Entry 2NO6 (X-ray diffraction, 1.90 A resolution); this record covers chains A and B.

Chain A (and B):
Protein: deoxycytidine kinase
Organism: Homo sapiens
Notes: EC 2.7.1.74; chain B of this document is another copy of the same molecule, construct and numbering; everything in this record applies to it too
UniProtKB: P27707 (DCK_HUMAN); residue numbers follow UniProt; this construct covers 1-260
Sequence (280 residues; each row starts with the number of its first residue; numbers below 1 keep their minus sign (Met-19 is residue -19)):
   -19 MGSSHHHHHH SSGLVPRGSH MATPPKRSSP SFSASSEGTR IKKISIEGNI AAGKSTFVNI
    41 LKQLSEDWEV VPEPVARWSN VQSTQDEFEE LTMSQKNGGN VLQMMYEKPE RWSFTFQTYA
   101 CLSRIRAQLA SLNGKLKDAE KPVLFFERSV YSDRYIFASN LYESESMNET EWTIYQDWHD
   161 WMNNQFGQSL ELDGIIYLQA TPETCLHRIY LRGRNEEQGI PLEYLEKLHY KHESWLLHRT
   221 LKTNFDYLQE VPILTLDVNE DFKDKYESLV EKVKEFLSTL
Not modelled in the structure: -19 to 18 (chain B: -19 to 19, 63-77, 117, 167-168, 244)
Sequence notes: cloning artifact (-19 to 0); engineered mutation Ser9 (Cys in P27707), Ser45 (Cys in P27707), Ser59 (Cys in P27707), Ser146 (Cys in P27707)
Swiss-Prot annotation at these positions:
  - active site: Glu127 (Proton acceptor)
  - binding site (ATP): Gly28 to Thr36, Arg188 to Arg192, Glu240 to Phe242
  - binding site (substrate): Glu53, Tyr86, Gln97, Arg128, Asp133, Glu197
  - modified residue: Ser11 (Phosphoserine), Ser15 (Phosphoserine), Thr72 (Phosphothreonine), Ser74 (Phosphoserine)
  - mutagenesis: Ser74 (S74A: 4.5-fold increase in Km), Ala100 (A100V: Strongly increased catalytic efficiency towards deoxycytidine; when associated with M-104 and A-133), Arg104 (R104L: Strongly increased catalytic efficiency towards deoxythymidine; when associated with A-133; R104M: Strongly increased catalytic efficiency towards deoxycytidine ...), Asp133 (D133A: Strongly increased catalytic efficiency towards deoxycytidine; when associated with V-100 and M-104. Strongly increased catalytic efficiency towards deoxythymidine; when associated with L-104)
Residues lining bound ligands:
  - ADP (adenosine-5'-diphosphate): Asn29, Ile30, Ala31, Ala32, Gly33, Lys34, Ser35, Thr36, Arg188, Leu191, Arg192, Val238, Glu240, Asp241, Phe242
  - emtriva (ETV; 4-amino-5-fluoro-1-[(2R,5S)-2-(hydroxymethyl)-1,3-oxathiolan-5-yl]pyrimidin-2(1h)-one): Ile30, Glu53, Val55, Trp58, Leu82, Met85, Tyr86, Phe96, Gln97, Ala100, Arg104, Arg128, Asp133, Phe137, Arg194, Glu197, Tyr204

Chain A / chain B interface:
Contacting residue pairs - 49 pairs, chain A then chain B:
  Arg57(A) - Asp157(B)  salt bridge
  Val61(A) - Thr153(B)
  Val61(A) - Ile154(B)  hydrophobic
  Gln62(A) - Thr153(B)
  Gln62(A) - Asp157(B)
  Ser63(A) - Thr153(B)
  Ser63(A) - Asp157(B)
  Thr64(A) - Asp160(B)
  Gly79(A) - Thr150(B)
  Val81(A) - Ile154(B)  hydrophobic
  Glu90(A) - Arg91(B)  hydrogen bond (backbone-side chain)
  Arg91(A) - Glu90(B)  hydrogen bond (side chain-backbone)
  Arg91(A) - Arg91(B)
  Arg91(A) - Glu151(B)  salt bridge
  Trp92(A) - Asn148(B)
  Trp92(A) - Glu151(B)
  Phe94(A) - Thr95(B)
  Thr95(A) - Phe94(B)
  Thr95(A) - Ile154(B)
  Tyr99(A) - Ile154(B)  hydrophobic
  Tyr99(A) - Asp157(B)  hydrogen bond
  Leu102(A) - Trp161(B)  hydrophobic
  Ile105(A) - Trp161(B)  hydrophobic
  Arg106(A) - Asp157(B)  salt bridge
  Arg106(A) - Trp161(B)
  Leu109(A) - Trp161(B)  hydrophobic
  Asn148(A) - Trp92(B)
  Thr150(A) - Gly79(B)
  Glu151(A) - Arg91(B)  salt bridge
  Glu151(A) - Trp92(B)
  Thr153(A) - Val61(B)
  Thr153(A) - Gln62(B)
  Ile154(A) - Val61(B)  hydrophobic
  Ile154(A) - Thr95(B)
  Ile154(A) - Tyr99(B)  hydrophobic
  Asp157(A) - Arg57(B)  salt bridge
  Asp157(A) - Tyr99(B)
  Asp157(A) - Arg106(B)  salt bridge
  Trp158(A) - Leu102(B)  hydrophobic
  Trp158(A) - Trp158(B)
  Trp158(A) - Met162(B)
  Trp161(A) - Leu102(B)  hydrophobic
  Trp161(A) - Ile105(B)  hydrophobic
  Trp161(A) - Arg106(B)
  Trp161(A) - Leu109(B)  hydrophobic
  Trp161(A) - Met162(B)  hydrophobic
  Trp161(A) - Phe166(B)  hydrophobic
  Gln165(A) - Phe166(B)
  Phe166(A) - Trp161(B)  hydrophobic
Also at the interface, not in a pair above, chain A (30 interface residues in all): Met84, Thr98, Met162
Also at the interface, not in a pair above, chain B (30 interface residues in all): Val81, Met84, Thr98, Gln156, Gln165

Summary:
Chain A and chain B each contribute 30 residues to their interface; the contacts include 3 hydrogen bonds and
6 salt bridges. Polar pairs include Arg57(A)-Asp157(B), Arg91(A)-Glu151(B) and Arg106(A)-Asp157(B). Bound to
chain A: ADP and emtriva.
Both chains are deoxycytidine kinase (Homo sapiens). Entry 2NO6 (C4S dCK variant of dCK in complex with
FTC+ADP) was determined by X-ray diffraction (same publication as 2NO0, 2NO1 and 2NO7).
